8UC3 - chains A and D of the 4 polymer chains in the assembly; structure by electron microscopy, 2.78 A resolution.

# Chain A
Name: Albonoursin synthase
Source organism: Streptomyces noursei ATCC 11455
UniProtKB: Q8GED9 (ALBA_STRNR); residues 1-196 here correspond to UniProt positions 24-219 (UniProt number = residue number + 23)
Sequence (196 residues; each row starts with the number of its first residue):
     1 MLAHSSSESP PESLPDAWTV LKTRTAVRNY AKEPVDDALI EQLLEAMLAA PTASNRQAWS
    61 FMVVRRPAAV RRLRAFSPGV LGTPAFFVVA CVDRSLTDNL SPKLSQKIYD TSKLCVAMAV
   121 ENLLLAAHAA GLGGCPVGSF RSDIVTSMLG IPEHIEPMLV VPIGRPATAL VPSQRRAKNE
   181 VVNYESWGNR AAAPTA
Unresolved in the structure: 1-12, 193-196
Glycans and other covalent adducts: flavin mononucleotide (FMN) linked to Cys115
Small-molecule neighbours:
  - FMN (flavin mononucleotide), molecule 1: Arg24, Thr25, Ala26, Arg28, Gly79, Leu81, Cys135, Pro136, Val137, Gly138, Ser139, Ser173, Arg175
  - FMN, molecule 2: Pro51, Thr52, Ala53, Ser54, Asn55, Thr111, Leu114, Met118
From the paper describing this entry:
  - binding site for flavin mononucleotide: Arg24, Arg28, Cys115, Cys135, Pro136, Val137, Gly138, Arg175
  - specificity-determining residues: Ala58, Leu104, Ile108 (from molecular simulation)
  - mutagenesis - S54A (62-fold): decreased catalytic activity
  - catalytic residues: Ser54

# Chain D
Name: Protein AlbB
Source organism: Streptomyces noursei ATCC 11455
UniProtKB: Q8GED8 (ALBB_STRNR); numbering as in UniProt (aligned over 1-105)
Sequence (105 residues; numbered 1 to 105; the number before each row is that of its first residue):
     1 MNPGETVLPP QLREEIALLA VYLLSSGRGL LEEPADYGIY RCTDGARRAL QLLDEHGGST
    61 ARLTAVRERL DEVMFAPMGE DRDMGAILDD LCRQMADALP EIETP
Unresolved in the structure: 1-7
From the paper describing this entry:
  - binding site for flavin mononucleotide: Met78
  - specificity-determining residues: Pro34 (from molecular simulation)
  - mutagenesis - Y37F: abolished catalytic activity
  - catalytic residues: Tyr37

# How chain A and chain D interact
Pairs across the interface (8):
  Ser54(A) - Tyr37(D)  hydrogen bond
  Ser54(A) - Met78(D)
  Asn55(A) - Met78(D)  hydrogen bond (side chain-backbone)
  Lys103(A) - Leu31(D)
  Leu104(A) - Leu31(D)
  Leu104(A) - Glu32(D)
  Leu104(A) - Glu33(D)
  Lys107(A) - Glu32(D)
Interface residues without a listed pair, chain A (7 interface residues in all): Asn99, Ile108
Interface residues without a listed pair, chain D (6 interface residues in all): Pro34
From the paper, about this interface:
  - specific contacts: Ser54(A)-Tyr37(D) (hydrogen bond)
  - interface residues, chain A: Ser54(A), Asn55(A)
  - interface residues, chain D: Glu33(D), Pro34(D), Tyr37(D), Met78(D)

# Overview
7 residues of chain A face 6 of chain D across their interface, with 2 hydrogen bonds. Polar contacts include
Ser54(A)-Tyr37(D) and Asn55(A)-Met78(D). The paper describes a hydrogen bond between Ser54(A) and Tyr37(D).
Ligands of chain A: flavin mononucleotide. The paper reports catalytic residues Ser54(A) and Tyr37(D); S54A of
chain A reduces catalytic activity.
Here chain A is Albonoursin synthase and chain D is Protein AlbB, both from Streptomyces noursei ATCC 11455.
Entry 8UC3 (Cryo-EM structure of the AlbAB cyclodipeptide oxidase enzyme filament) was determined by electron
microscopy.
